7Q7P - chains HHH and LLL of the 4 polymer chains in the assembly; structure by X-ray diffraction, 2.40 A resolution.

Chain HHH:
Molecule: Reaction center protein H chain
Organism: Blastochloris viridis
UniProt: P06008 (RCEH_BLAVI); residues 1-258 here = UniProt positions 1-258
Chain sequence (258 residues; row label = number of the first residue in the row):
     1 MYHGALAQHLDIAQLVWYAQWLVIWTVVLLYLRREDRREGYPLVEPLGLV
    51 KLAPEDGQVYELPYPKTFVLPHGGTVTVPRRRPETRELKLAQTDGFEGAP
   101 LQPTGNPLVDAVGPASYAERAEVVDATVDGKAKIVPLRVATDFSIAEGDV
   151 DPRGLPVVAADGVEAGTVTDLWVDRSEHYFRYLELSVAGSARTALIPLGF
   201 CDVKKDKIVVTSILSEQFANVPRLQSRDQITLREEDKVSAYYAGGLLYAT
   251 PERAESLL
Disordered / not traced: 47-57
Modified positions: Met1 (N-formylmethionine; FME)
Swiss-Prot annotation at these positions:
  - modified residue: Met1 (N-formylmethionine)
Small-molecule neighbours: heptane-1,2,3-triol (HTO): Trp17, Tyr18, Trp21, Leu22, Trp25

Chain LLL:
Molecule: Reaction center protein L chain
Organism: Blastochloris viridis
UniProt: P06009 (RCEL_BLAVI); residues 1-273 here correspond to UniProt positions 2-274 (UniProt number = residue number + 1)
Chain sequence (273 residues; row label = number of the first residue in the row):
     1 ALLSFERKYRVRGGTLIGGDLFDFWVGPYFVGFFGVSAIFFIFLGVSLIG
    51 YAASQGPTWDPFAISINPPDLKYGLGAAPLLEGGFWQAITVCALGAFISW
   101 MLREVEISRKLGIGWHVPLAFCVPIFMFCVLQVFRPLLLGSWGHAFPYGI
   151 LSHLDWVNNFGYQYLNWHYNPGHMSSVSFLFVNAMALGLHGGLILSVANP
   201 GDGDKVKTAEHENQYFRDVVGYSIGALSIHRLGLFLASNIFLTGAFGTIA
   251 SGPFWTRGWPEWWGWWLDIPFWS
Swiss-Prot annotation at these positions:
  - binding site ((7R,8Z)-bacteriochlorophyll b): His153, His173
  - binding site (Fe cation): His190, His230
  - binding site (a ubiquinone): Phe216
Bound ions: Fe2+: His190, His230 (shared with 3 residues of chain MMM)
Small-molecule neighbours:
  - bacteriochlorophyll b (BCB), molecule 1: Val46, Ile49, Phe128, Leu131, Phe146, Ile150, Leu151, His153, Leu154, Trp156, Val157
  - bacteriochlorophyll b (BCB), molecule 2: Phe97, Phe121, Pro124, Ile125, Met127, Phe128, Leu131, Val157, Asn158, Phe160, Gly161, Tyr162, Trp167, His168, Gly172, His173, Ser176, Val177, Leu180, Phe181, Ile240, Phe241, Gly244, Ala245, Gly247, Thr248
  - bacteriochlorophyll b (BCB), molecule 3: Val157, Tyr162, His168, Phe181
  - bacteriochlorophyll b (BCB), molecule 4: His168, His173, Met174, Val177, Ser178, Phe181, Val182, Met185, Val220
  - bacteriopheophytin b (BPB), molecule 1: Phe41, Ile42, Gly45, Ile49, Cys92, Ala93, Ala96, Phe97, Trp100, Glu104, Val117, Ala120, Phe121, Val123, Pro124, Phe128, Phe146, Tyr148, Gly149, Ile150, His153, Ala237, Ser238, Phe241
  - bacteriopheophytin b (BPB), molecule 2: Phe181, Ala184, Met185, Leu189, Val219, Val220
  - diacyl glycerol (DGA): Leu138, Pro171, Met174, Ser175, Ser178, Phe246, Ile249, Ala250, Phe254, Trp262, Trp263, Trp265
  - heptane-1,2,3-triol (HTO), molecule 1: Leu75, Gly76, Trp86, Gln87, Thr90, Val91, Leu94, Val133, Trp142
  - heptane-1,2,3-triol (HTO), molecule 2: Ala77, Ala78, Leu80, Gly84, Gln87, Ala88, Val91
  - heptane-1,2,3-triol (HTO), molecule 3: Gly114, Trp115, His116, Leu119
  - heptane-1,2,3-triol (HTO), molecule 4: Leu119, Ala120, Cys122, Val123, Leu234, Ser238
  - heptane-1,2,3-triol (HTO), molecule 5: Ser175, Ser178, Phe179, Asn239, Thr243
  - menaquinone-7 (MQ7): Val26, Tyr29, Phe30, Val31, Gly35, Ile39, Ile42, Trp100, Arg103
  - ubiquinone-1 (UQ1), molecule 1: Leu189, His190, Leu193, Ile194, Glu212, Asn213, Phe216, Val220, Tyr222, Ser223, Ile224, Gly225, Ala226, Ile229
  - ubiquinone-1 (UQ1), molecule 2: Trp263, Trp265, Trp266
What the authors report for this chain:
  - binding site for ubiquinone-1: His190, Ile224, Gly225, Trp263

Interface between chain HHH and chain LLL:
Contacting residue pairs - 80 pairs, chain HHH then chain LLL:
  Gly40(HHH) with Leu3(LLL); Ser4(LLL), hydrogen bond (backbone-backbone); Phe5(LLL)
  Tyr41(HHH) with Leu3(LLL), hydrophobic
  Leu43(HHH) with Leu2(LLL); Leu3(LLL), hydrophobic
  Val44(HHH) with Ala1(LLL), hydrogen bond (backbone-backbone); Leu2(LLL), hydrogen bond (backbone-backbone); Leu3(LLL)
  Glu45(HHH) with Ala1(LLL)
  Lys66(HHH) with Asn199(LLL)
  Phe68(HHH) with Ala198(LLL); Val206(LLL), hydrophobic
  Val69(HHH) with Gly203(LLL); Asp204(LLL); Lys205(LLL); Val206(LLL), hydrogen bond (backbone-backbone)
  Leu70(HHH) with Lys205(LLL)
  Pro71(HHH) with Lys205(LLL); Val206(LLL)
  Glu84(HHH) with Ser4(LLL); Phe5(LLL); Lys8(LLL), salt bridge
  Arg86(HHH) with Lys8(LLL)
  Glu87(HHH) with Arg7(LLL), hydrogen bond (backbone-side chain)
  Leu90(HHH) with Arg7(LLL); Lys8(LLL); Val11(LLL), hydrophobic
  Phe96(HHH) with Phe24(LLL), hydrophobic; Trp25(LLL)
  Glu97(HHH) with Ala1(LLL); Arg10(LLL)
  Gly98(HHH) with Phe24(LLL); Trp25(LLL), hydrogen bond (backbone-backbone)
  Pro100(HHH) with Arg10(LLL); Val11(LLL); Arg12(LLL); Asp23(LLL); Trp25(LLL), hydrophobic
  Leu101(HHH) with Arg7(LLL); Arg10(LLL), hydrogen bond (backbone-backbone); Val11(LLL); Arg12(LLL)
  Val112(HHH) with Lys8(LLL)
  Gly113(HHH) with Lys8(LLL), hydrogen bond (backbone-backbone); Tyr9(LLL); Val11(LLL)
  Pro114(HHH) with Val11(LLL); Lys110(LLL); Leu111(LLL); Gly112(LLL)
  Ser116(HHH) with Lys8(LLL), hydrogen bond (side chain-backbone); Tyr9(LLL)
  Tyr117(HHH) with Lys8(LLL)
  Thr127(HHH) with Glu210(LLL)
  Val128(HHH) with Thr208(LLL); Glu210(LLL), hydrogen bond (backbone-side chain); His211(LLL)
  Ser176(HHH) with Glu210(LLL), hydrogen bond
  Glu177(HHH) with Ala209(LLL); Ala226(LLL)
  Tyr179(HHH) with Leu227(LLL)
  Ala243(HHH) with Gly112(LLL)
  Leu246(HHH) with Gly112(LLL)
  Leu247(HHH) with Gly14(LLL); Arg109(LLL)
  Tyr248(HHH) with Val11(LLL)
  Ala254(HHH) with Arg12(LLL); Gly13(LLL)
  Glu255(HHH) with Arg12(LLL), salt bridge; Thr15(LLL); Arg109(LLL)
  Ser256(HHH) with Thr15(LLL), hydrogen bond; Leu16(LLL); Gly18(LLL); Gly19(LLL), hydrogen bond (side chain-backbone)
  Leu257(HHH) with Leu16(LLL), hydrogen bond (backbone-backbone); Arg109(LLL)
  Leu258(HHH) with Leu16(LLL); Gly18(LLL)
Other interface residues (no listed pair), chain HHH (43 interface residues in all): Glu39, Pro42, Pro46, Gln92, Arg253
Other interface residues (no listed pair), chain LLL (39 interface residues in all): Ile17, Lys207, Asn213

Overview:
Chain HHH and chain LLL form an interface of 43 and 39 residues respectively; the contacts include 14 hydrogen
bonds and 2 salt bridges. Among the polar pairs are Glu84(HHH)-Lys8(LLL), Glu255(HHH)-Arg12(LLL) and
Glu87(HHH)-Arg7(LLL). Chain HHH binds heptane-1,2,3-triol. The paper reports a binding site for ubiquinone-1
at His190(LLL), Ile224(LLL) and Gly225(LLL) among others.
Chain HHH is Reaction center protein H chain and chain LLL is Reaction center protein L chain, both from
Blastochloris viridis; the structure, Lipidic cubic phase serial femtosecond crystallography structure of a
photosynthetic reaction centre, was determined by X-ray diffraction, deposited together with 7Q7Q.
